PDB entry 1R4P | X-ray diffraction, 1.77 A resolution | chains E and F of the 6 polymer chains in the assembly

== Chain E (and F) ==
Name: shiga-like toxin type II B subunit
From: Escherichia coli
Notes: chain F of this document is another copy of the same molecule, construct and numbering; everything in this record applies to it too
Reference sequence: Q57249 (Q57249_ENTCL); residues 1-70 here correspond to UniProt positions 20-89 (UniProt number = residue number + 19)
Amino-acid sequence (70 residues; row label = number of the first residue in the row):
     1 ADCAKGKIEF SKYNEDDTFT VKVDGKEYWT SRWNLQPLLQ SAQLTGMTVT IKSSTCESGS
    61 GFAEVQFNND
Disulfide bonds: C3-C56
From the paper describing this entry:
  - binding site for 3-pyridinium-1-ylpropane-1-sulfonate: E15, E64

== How chain E and chain F interact ==
Pairs across the interface (39; chain E residue first):
  R32(E) - E15(F)  hydrogen bond (side chain-backbone)
  R32(E) - D17(F)  salt bridge
  N34(E) - Y13(F)  hydrogen bond
  N34(E) - W33(F)
  N34(E) - Q36(F)
  L35(E) - Y13(F)  hydrophobic
  P37(E) - Q40(F)
  L38(E) - Y13(F)  hydrophobic
  L38(E) - F19(F)  hydrophobic
  L38(E) - Q36(F)
  L38(E) - P37(F)  hydrophobic
  L38(E) - Q40(F)  hydrogen bond (backbone-side chain)
  S41(E) - Q40(F)
  A42(E) - Q40(F)
  T45(E) - L44(F)
  M47(E) - Q40(F)
  M47(E) - Q43(F)
  M47(E) - L44(F)  hydrophobic
  K52(E) - K12(F)
  A63(E) - Y13(F)
  A63(E) - N14(F)
  A63(E) - E15(F)  hydrogen bond (backbone-backbone)
  E64(E) - K12(F)  salt bridge
  E64(E) - Y13(F)
  E64(E) - E15(F)
  V65(E) - K12(F)
  V65(E) - Y13(F)  hydrogen bond (backbone-backbone)
  Q66(E) - F10(F)
  Q66(E) - S11(F)
  Q66(E) - K12(F)
  F67(E) - F10(F)
  F67(E) - S11(F)  hydrogen bond (backbone-backbone)
  F67(E) - Q40(F)
  F67(E) - Q43(F)  hydrogen bond (backbone-side chain)
  N68(E) - E9(F)  hydrogen bond (side chain-backbone)
  N68(E) - F10(F)
  N68(E) - Q43(F)
  N69(E) - Q43(F)  hydrogen bond (side chain-backbone)
  N69(E) - L44(F)
Also at the interface, not in a pair above, chain E (19 interface residues in all): S53, S54

== In short ==
The interface between chain E and chain F involves 19 residues on one side and 15 on the other, with 9
hydrogen bonds and 2 salt bridges. Polar contacts include R32(E)-D17(F), E64(E)-K12(F) and R32(E)-E15(F). The
paper reports a binding site for 3-pyridinium-1-ylpropane-1-sulfonate at E15(E) and E64(E).
Both chains are shiga-like toxin type II B subunit (Escherichia coli). Entry 1R4P (Shiga toxin type 2) was
determined by X-ray diffraction, deposited together with 1R4Q.
